Entry 7THT (electron microscopy, 3.42 A resolution); this record covers chains V and c of the 9 polymer chains in the assembly.

# Chain V
Protein: Spike glycoprotein
From: Severe acute respiratory syndrome coronavirus 2
UniProt: P0DTC2 (SPIKE_SARS2); numbering as in UniProt (aligned over 27-1147)
Sequence (1121 residues; numbered 27 to 1147; the number before each row is that of its first residue):
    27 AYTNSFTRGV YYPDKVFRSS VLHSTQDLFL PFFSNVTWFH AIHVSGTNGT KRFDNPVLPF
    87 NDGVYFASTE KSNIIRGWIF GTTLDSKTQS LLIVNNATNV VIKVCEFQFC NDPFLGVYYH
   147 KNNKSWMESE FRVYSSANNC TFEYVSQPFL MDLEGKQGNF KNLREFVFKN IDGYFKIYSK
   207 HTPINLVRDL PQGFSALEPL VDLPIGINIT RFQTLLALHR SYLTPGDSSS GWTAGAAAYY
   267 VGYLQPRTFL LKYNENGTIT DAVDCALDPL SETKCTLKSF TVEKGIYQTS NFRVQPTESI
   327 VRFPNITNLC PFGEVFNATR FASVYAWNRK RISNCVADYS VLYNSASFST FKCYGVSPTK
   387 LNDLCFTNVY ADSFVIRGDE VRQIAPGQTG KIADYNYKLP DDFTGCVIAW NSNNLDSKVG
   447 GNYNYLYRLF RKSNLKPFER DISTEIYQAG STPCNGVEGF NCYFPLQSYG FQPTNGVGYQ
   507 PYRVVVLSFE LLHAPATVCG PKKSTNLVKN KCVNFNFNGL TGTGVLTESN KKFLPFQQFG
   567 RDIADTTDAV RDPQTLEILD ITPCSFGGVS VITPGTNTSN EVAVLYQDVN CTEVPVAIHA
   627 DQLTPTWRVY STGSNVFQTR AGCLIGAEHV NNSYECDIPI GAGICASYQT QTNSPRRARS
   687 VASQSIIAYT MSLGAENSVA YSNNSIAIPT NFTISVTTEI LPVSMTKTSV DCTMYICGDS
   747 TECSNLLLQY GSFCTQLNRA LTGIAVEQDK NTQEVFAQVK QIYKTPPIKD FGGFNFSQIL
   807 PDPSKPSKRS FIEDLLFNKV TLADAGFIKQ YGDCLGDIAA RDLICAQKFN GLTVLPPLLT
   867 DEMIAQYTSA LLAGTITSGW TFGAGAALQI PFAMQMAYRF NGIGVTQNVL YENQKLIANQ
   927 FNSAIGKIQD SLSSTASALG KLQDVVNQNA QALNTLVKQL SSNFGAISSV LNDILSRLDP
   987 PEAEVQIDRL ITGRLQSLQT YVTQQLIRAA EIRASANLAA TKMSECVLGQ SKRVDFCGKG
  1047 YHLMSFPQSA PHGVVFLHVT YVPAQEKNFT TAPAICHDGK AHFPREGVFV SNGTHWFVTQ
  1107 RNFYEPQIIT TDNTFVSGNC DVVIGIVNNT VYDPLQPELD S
Unresolved in the structure: 67-80, 141-163, 173-185, 197-199, 212-214, 243-262, 621-640, 677-688, 812, 828-853
Disulfides: C131-C166, C291-C301, C391-C525, C538-C590, C617-C649, C662-C671, C738-C760, C743-C749, C1032-C1043, C1082-C1126
Covalent attachments: N-acetylglucosamine (NAG) linked to N61, N122, N165, N234, N282, N343, N603, N616, N657, N709, N717, N801, N1074, N1098, N1134
Construct notes: conflict E607 (Gln in P0DTC2), P986 (Lys in P0DTC2), P987 (Val in P0DTC2)
Residues lining bound ligands: N-acetylglucosamine (NAG; 2-acetamido-2-deoxy-beta-D-glucopyranose): N331, P579, Q580, L582
UniProt features mapped onto this chain:
  - region: N280 to C301 (Putative superantigen), R403 to D405 (Integrin-binding motif), N448 to F456 (Immunodominant HLA epitope recognized by the CD8+), P681 to A684 (Putative superantigen), S816 to Y837 (Fusion peptide 1), K835 to F855 (Fusion peptide 2)
  - site (Cleavage): R685, S686, R815, S816
  - glycosylation: N61 (N-linked (GlcNAc...) (hybrid) asparagine), N74 (N-linked (GlcNAc...) (complex) asparagine), N122 (N-linked (GlcNAc...) (hybrid) asparagine), N149 (N-linked (GlcNAc...) (complex) asparagine), N165 (N-linked (GlcNAc...) (complex) asparagine), N234 (N-linked (GlcNAc...) (high mannose) asparagine), N282 (N-linked (GlcNAc...) (complex) asparagine), T323 (O-linked (GalNAc) threonine), S325 (O-linked (HexNAc...) serine), N331 (N-linked (GlcNAc...) (complex) asparagine), N343 (N-linked (GlcNAc...) (complex) asparagine), N603 (N-linked (GlcNAc...) (hybrid) asparagine), N616 (N-linked (GlcNAc...) (complex) asparagine), N657 (N-linked (GlcNAc...) (complex) asparagine), T676 (O-linked (GlcNAc...) threonine), T678 (O-linked (GlcNAc...) threonine), N709 (N-linked (GlcNAc...) (high mannose) asparagine), N717 (N-linked (GlcNAc...) (hybrid) asparagine), N801 (N-linked (GlcNAc...) (hybrid) asparagine), N1074 (N-linked (GlcNAc...) (hybrid) asparagine) and 2 more in UniProt
  - natural variant: Q52 (Q52H: In strain: Omicron/EG.5.1), A67 (A67V: In strain: Eta/B.1.525, Omicron/BA.1), H69 to V70 (deletion: In strain: Alpha/B.1.1.7, Eta/B.1.525 and 5 more), G75 (G75V: In strain: Lambda/C.37), T76 (T76I: In strain: Lambda/C.37), D80 (D80A: In strain: Beta/B.1.351), V83 (V83A: In strain: Omicron/XBB.1.5, Omicron/EG.5.1), T95 (T95I: In strain: Iota/B.1.526, Mu/B.1.621 and 2 more), R102 (R102I: In strain: A23.1), D138 (D138Y: In strain: Gamma/P.1), G142 to Y145 (sequence variant, change not given here; In strain: Omicron/BA.1), G142 (G142D: In strain: Kappa/B.1.617.1, Omicron/BA.2 and 7 more), 74 further natural variant entries in UniProt
  - mutagenesis: H69 to V70 (Increased incorporation of cleaved spike into virions), N121 (N121Q: Partial loss of biliverdin affinity), R190 (R190K: Partial loss of biliverdin affinity), N234 (N234Q: Increased resistance to neutralizing antibodies), N331 (N331Q: Reduced viral infectivity), N343 (N343Q: Reduced viral infectivity), L452 (L452R: Increased resistance to neutralizing antibodies. Decreases HLA binding to NF9 epitope. Increased binding affinity to human ACE2), Y453 (Y453F: Decreased HLA binding to NF9 epitope. Increased binding affinity to human ACE2), A475 (A475V: Increased resistance to neutralizing antibodies), V483 (V483A: Increased resistance to neutralizing antibodies), E484 (E484D: Increased replication in human TMEM106B overexpressing cells), F490 (F490L: Increased resistance to neutralizing antibodies and human covalescent sera neutralization), 14 further mutagenesis entries in UniProt
What the authors report for this chain:
  - mutagenesis - L452R: decreased binding to DH1042
  - mutagenesis - L452R: unchanged binding to DH1041

# Chain c
Protein: DH1042 light chain
From: Homo sapiens
Sequence (106 residues; each row starts with the number of its first residue):
     1 DIQMTQSPSS LSASVGDRVT ITCRASQSIS NYLNWYQQKP GKAPKLLIYA ASSLQSGVPS
    61 RFSGSGSGTD FTLTISSLQP EDFATYYCQQ SYSPPPTFGQ GTKLEI

# Interface between chain V and chain c
Residue-residue contacts - 11 pairs, chain V then chain c:
  S375(V) with G68(c)
  G404(V) with S67(c)
  D405(V) with S65(c), hydrogen bond; G66(c)
  R408(V) with S52(c)
  V503(V) with T69(c); D70(c)
  G504(V) with S65(c), hydrogen bond (backbone-backbone); G66(c)
  Y505(V) with S65(c), hydrogen bond
  Y508(V) with S67(c), hydrogen bond
Interface residues without a listed pair, chain V (9 interface residues in all): T376
Interface residues without a listed pair, chain c (10 interface residues in all): N31, G64, T72

# Overview
Chain V and chain c form an interface of 9 and 10 residues respectively, with 4 hydrogen bonds. Among the
polar pairs are D405(V)-S65(c), Y505(V)-S65(c) and Y508(V)-S67(c). Ligands of chain V: N-acetylglucosamine.
From the paper: L452R of chain V reduces binding to DH1042; L452R of chain V leaves binding to DH1041
unchanged.
Chain V is Spike glycoprotein (Severe acute respiratory syndrome coronavirus 2) and chain c is DH1042 light
chain (Homo sapiens); the structure, CryoEM structure of SARS-CoV-2 S protein in complex with Receptor Binding
Domain antibody DH1042, was determined by electron microscopy (same publication as 7THE and 7TOW).
